PDB entry 1FZF | X-ray diffraction, 2.70 A resolution | chains D and F of the 10 polymer chains in the assembly

== Chain D ==
Molecule: Fibrinogen
From: Homo sapiens
Notes: fragment: fragment double-d
UniProt: P02671 (FIBA_HUMAN); residues 111-197 here correspond to UniProt positions 130-216 (UniProt number = residue number + 19)
Sequence (87 residues; numbered 111 to 197; the number before each row is that of its first residue):
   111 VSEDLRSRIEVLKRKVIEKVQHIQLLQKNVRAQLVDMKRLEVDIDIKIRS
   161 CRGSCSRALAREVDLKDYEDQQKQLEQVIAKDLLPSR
Not modelled in the structure: 111-134, 189-197

== Chain F ==
Molecule: Fibrinogen
From: Homo sapiens
Notes: fragment: fragment double-d
UniProt: P02679 (FIBG_HUMAN); aligned to UniProt positions 114-431 over residues 89-406 (the alignment contains insertions or deletions, so no single offset holds)
Sequence (319 residues; row label = number of the first residue in the row):
    88 KMLEEIMKYEASILTHDSSIRYLQEIYNSNNQKIVNLKEKVAQLEAQCQE
   138 PCKDTVQIHDITGKDCQDIANKGAKQSGLYFIKPLKANQQFLVYCEIDGS
   188 GNGWTVFQKRLDGSVDFKKNWIQYKEGFGHLSPTGTTEFWLGNEKIHLIS
   238 TQSAIPYALRVELEDWNGRTSTADYAMFKVGPEADKYRLTYAYFAGGDAG
   288 DAFDGFDFGDDPSDKFFTSHNGMQFSTWDNDNDKFEGNCAEQDGSGWWMN
   338 KCHAGHLNGVYYQGGTYSKASTPNGYDNGIIWATWKTRWYSMKKTTMKII
   388 PFNRLTIGEGQQHHLGGAK
Not modelled in the structure: 88-108, 394-406
Cystine bridges: Cys153-Cys182, Cys326-Cys339
Swiss-Prot annotation at these positions:
  - cross-link: Gln399 (Isoglutamyl lysine isopeptide (Gln-Lys) (interchain with K-432))

== Chain D / chain F interface ==
Pairs across the interface (19; chain D residue first):
  Asn139(D) - Tyr114(F)  hydrogen bond (backbone-side chain)
  Val140(D) - Tyr114(F)  hydrophobic
  Gln143(D) - Tyr114(F)
  Gln143(D) - Asn117(F)  hydrogen bond
  Gln143(D) - Asn118(F)  hydrogen bond
  Met147(D) - Ile121(F)  hydrophobic
  Leu150(D) - Lys125(F)
  Asp153(D) - Val128(F)
  Ile154(D) - Val128(F)  hydrophobic
  Lys157(D) - Glu132(F)  salt bridge
  Cys161(D) - Cys135(F)  disulfide
  Gly163(D) - Glu137(F)
  Gly163(D) - Pro138(F)
  Gly163(D) - Cys139(F)
  Ser164(D) - Cys135(F)
  Ser164(D) - Gln136(F)
  Ser164(D) - Glu137(F)  hydrogen bond (side chain-backbone)
  Cys165(D) - Gln134(F)
  Cys165(D) - Cys135(F)  hydrogen bond
Other interface residues (no listed pair), chain D (14 interface residues in all): Ile158, Ser160
Other interface residues (no listed pair), chain F (14 interface residues in all): Leu131
Cross-chain cystine bridges: Cys161(D)-Cys135(F)

== In short ==
The chain D/chain F interface involves 14 residues from each chain; the contacts include 1 disulfide bond, 5
hydrogen bonds and 1 salt bridge. Among the polar pairs are Lys157(D)-Glu132(F), Asn139(D)-Tyr114(F) and
Gln143(D)-Asn117(F).
Here chain D is Fibrinogen and chain F is Fibrinogen, both from Homo sapiens. Entry 1FZF (Crystal structure of
fragment double-D from human fibrin with the peptide ligand gly-his-arg-pro-amide) was determined by X-ray
diffraction, deposited together with 1FZE and 1FZG.
